Entry 7ECW (electron microscopy, 3.10 A resolution); this record covers chains A and B of the 13 polymer chains in the assembly.

Chain A:
Molecule: Type I-F CRISPR-associated protein Csy1
From: Pseudomonas aeruginosa
UniProt: A0A3A8DDU9 (A0A3A8DDU9_PSEAI); numbering as in UniProt (aligned over 1-434)
Sequence (434 residues; row label = number of the first residue in the row):
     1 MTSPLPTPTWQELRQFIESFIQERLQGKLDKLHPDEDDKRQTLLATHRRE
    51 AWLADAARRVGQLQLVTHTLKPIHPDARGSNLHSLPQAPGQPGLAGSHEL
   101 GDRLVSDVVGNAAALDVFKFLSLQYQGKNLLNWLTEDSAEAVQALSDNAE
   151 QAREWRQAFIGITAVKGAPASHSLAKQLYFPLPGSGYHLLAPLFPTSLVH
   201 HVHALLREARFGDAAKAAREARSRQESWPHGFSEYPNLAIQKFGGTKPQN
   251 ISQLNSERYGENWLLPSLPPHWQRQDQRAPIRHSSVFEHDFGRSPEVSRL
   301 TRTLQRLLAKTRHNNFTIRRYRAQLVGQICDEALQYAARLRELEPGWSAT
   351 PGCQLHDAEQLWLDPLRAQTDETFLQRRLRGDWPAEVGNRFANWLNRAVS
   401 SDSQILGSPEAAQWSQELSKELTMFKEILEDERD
Not modelled in the structure: 1-10
From the paper describing this entry:
  - binding site for the 54-nt DNA strand: Lys-247, Asn-250
  - mutagenesis - K247E, N250D: abolished binding to dsDNASP
  - mutagenesis - K247E, N250D: abolished binding to dsDNANS

Chain B:
Molecule: CRISPR type I-F/YPEST-associated protein Csy2
From: Pseudomonas aeruginosa
UniProt: B3G161 (B3G161_PSEAI); residues 1-327 here = UniProt positions 1-327
Sequence (327 residues; each row starts with the number of its first residue):
     1 MSVTDPEALLLLPRLSIQNANAISSPLTWGFPSPGAFTGFVHALQRRVGI
    51 SLDIELDGVGIVCHRFEAQISQPAGKRTKVFNLTRNPLNRDGSTAAIVEE
   101 GRAHLEVSLLLGVHGDGLDDHPAQEIARQVQEQAGAMRLAGGSILPWCNE
   151 RFPAPNAELLMLGGSDEQRRKNQRRLTRRLLPGFALVSREALLQQHLETL
   201 RTTLPEATTLDALLDLCRINFEPPATSSEEEASPPDAAWQVRDKPGWLVP
   251 IPAGYNALSPLYLPGEVRNARDRETPLRFVENLFGLGEWLSPHRVAALSD
   301 LLWYHHAEPDKGLYRWSTPRFVEHAIA
Not modelled in the structure: 1-2, 224-238, 323-327

Chain A / chain B interface:
Residue-residue contacts (118; chain A residue first):
  His-68(A) with Leu-258(B); Glu-281(B), salt bridge
  Ile-73(A) with Val-98(B)
  Leu-82(A) with Leu-258(B), hydrophobic; Ser-259(B); Phe-279(B), hydrophobic
  Ser-84(A) with Leu-258(B), hydrogen bond (side chain-backbone)
  Pro-86(A) with Asn-256(B); Ala-257(B); Glu-281(B)
  Gln-87(A) with Asn-256(B)
  Pro-89(A) with Leu-313(B), hydrophobic
  Pro-92(A) with Glu-190(B); Gln-194(B)
  Gly-93(A) with Glu-190(B); Leu-193(B); Gln-194(B)
  Leu-94(A) with Leu-283(B), hydrophobic; Phe-284(B); Arg-315(B)
  Ala-95(A) with Leu-283(B); Phe-284(B), hydrogen bond (backbone-backbone)
  Gly-96(A) with Glu-281(B)
  Ser-97(A) with Glu-281(B), hydrogen bond (backbone-side chain)
  Pro-169(A) with Val-267(B); Arg-268(B)
  Ala-170(A) with Phe-279(B)
  Ser-171(A) with Arg-268(B), hydrogen bond (backbone-backbone); Asn-269(B)
  His-172(A) with Asn-269(B)
  Gln-177(A) with Asn-269(B), hydrogen bond (side chain-backbone); Ala-270(B); Arg-271(B), hydrogen bond (side chain-backbone)
  Leu-178(A) with Tyr-255(B); Arg-271(B)
  Tyr-179(A) with Arg-271(B); Asp-272(B), hydrogen bond
  Phe-180(A) with His-305(B); Ala-307(B), hydrophobic; Tyr-314(B), hydrophobic; Trp-316(B), hydrophobic
  Pro-181(A) with His-42(B); His-305(B)
  Leu-182(A) with Pro-309(B), hydrophobic
  Pro-183(A) with Ala-307(B)
  Tyr-187(A) with His-42(B), hydrogen bond; Arg-46(B); Thr-275(B)
  His-188(A) with Leu-261(B); Thr-275(B); Pro-276(B); Tyr-314(B), hydrogen bond
  Leu-189(A) with Asp-272(B); Thr-275(B); Pro-276(B), hydrogen bond (backbone-backbone); Leu-277(B); Arg-278(B), hydrogen bond (backbone-backbone)
  Leu-190(A) with Tyr-255(B), hydrophobic; Arg-278(B); Val-280(B), hydrophobic; Tyr-314(B), hydrophobic
  Ala-191(A) with Arg-278(B), hydrogen bond (backbone-backbone); Phe-279(B); Val-280(B), hydrogen bond (backbone-backbone)
  Pro-192(A) with Val-280(B)
  Leu-193(A) with Val-280(B), hydrogen bond (backbone-backbone)
  Phe-194(A) with Pro-26(B), hydrophobic
  Pro-195(A) with Pro-26(B), hydrophobic
  Leu-198(A) with Phe-284(B), hydrophobic
  Arg-222(A) with Trp-239(B)
  Ser-227(A) with Glu-222(B)
  Pro-229(A) with Pro-223(B), hydrophobic
  His-230(A) with Asn-220(B)
  Phe-232(A) with Ile-219(B), hydrophobic
  Ser-233(A) with Leu-216(B)
  Glu-234(A) with Leu-216(B); Cys-217(B), hydrogen bond (backbone-backbone)
  Tyr-235(A) with Ala-212(B); Asp-215(B); Leu-216(B)
  Asn-237(A) with Trp-29(B)
  Leu-238(A) with Trp-29(B); Thr-78(B); Lys-79(B), hydrogen bond (backbone-backbone)
  Ala-239(A) with Trp-29(B); Lys-79(B)
  Ile-240(A) with Thr-78(B); Lys-79(B), hydrogen bond (backbone-backbone); Phe-81(B)
  Gln-241(A) with Ile-23(B)
  Lys-242(A) with Glu-99(B)
  Leu-264(A) with Pro-26(B); Leu-27(B); Thr-28(B); Trp-29(B), hydrogen bond (backbone-side chain)
  Leu-265(A) with Leu-27(B), hydrogen bond (backbone-backbone); Thr-28(B); Trp-29(B), hydrogen bond (backbone-backbone); Asp-215(B)
  Pro-266(A) with Trp-29(B); Asp-215(B); Pro-250(B)
  Ser-267(A) with Gly-30(B); Phe-31(B)
  Leu-268(A) with Trp-29(B), hydrophobic; Gly-30(B); Val-249(B); Trp-289(B)
  Pro-269(A) with Phe-66(B); Trp-289(B)
  Pro-270(A) with Phe-184(B), hydrophobic; Trp-289(B)
  Trp-272(A) with Phe-66(B); Lys-79(B)
  Tyr-321(A) with Asp-243(B)
  Gly-327(A) with Arg-294(B), hydrogen bond (backbone-side chain)
  Asp-431(A) with Arg-178(B), hydrogen bond (backbone-side chain)
  Glu-432(A) with Arg-178(B)
Other interface residues (no listed pair), chain A (72 interface residues in all): Ala-88, Gly-90, Gln-91, His-98, Ser-173, Val-199, Arg-210, Gly-244, Asn-262, Trp-263, His-271, Ala-338
Other interface residues (no listed pair), chain B (76 interface residues in all): Cys-63, Ile-70, Arg-77, Ile-97, Leu-181, Ala-207, Phe-221, Trp-247, Ala-253, Tyr-262, Glu-266, Gly-285, His-306, Lys-311

Overview:
Chain A and chain B form an interface of 72 and 76 residues respectively; the contacts include 22 hydrogen
bonds and 1 salt bridge. Polar pairs include His-68(A)/Glu-281(B), Ser-84(A)/Leu-258(B) and
Ser-97(A)/Glu-281(B). From the paper: a binding site for the 54-nt DNA strand at Lys-247(A) and Asn-250(A);
K247E and N250D of chain A abolish binding to dsDNASP.
Here chain A is Type I-F CRISPR-associated protein Csy1 and chain B is CRISPR type I-F/YPEST-associated
protein Csy2, both from Pseudomonas aeruginosa. Entry 7ECW (The Csy-AcrIF14-dsDNA complex) was determined by
electron microscopy, deposited together with 7DU0 and 7ECV.
